7XK5 - chains E and F of the 6 polymer chains in the assembly; structure by electron microscopy, 3.10 A resolution.

Chain E:
Protein: Na(+)-translocating NADH-quinone reductase subunit E
Organism: Vibrio cholerae O395
Notes: EC 7.2.1.1
UniProtKB: A5F5Y5 (NQRE_VIBC3); residues 1-198 here = UniProt positions 1-198
Amino-acid sequence (198 residues; row label = number of the first residue in the row):
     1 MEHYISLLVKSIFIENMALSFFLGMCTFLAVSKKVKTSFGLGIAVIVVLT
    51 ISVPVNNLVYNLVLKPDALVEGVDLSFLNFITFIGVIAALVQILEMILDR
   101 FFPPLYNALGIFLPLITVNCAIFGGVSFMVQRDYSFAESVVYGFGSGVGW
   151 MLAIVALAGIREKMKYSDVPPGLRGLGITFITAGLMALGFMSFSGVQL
Small-molecule neighbours: 2Fe-2S cluster (FES): Gly24, Met25, Cys26, Asn119, Cys120

Chain F:
Protein: Na(+)-translocating NADH-quinone reductase subunit F
Organism: Vibrio cholerae O395
Notes: EC 7.2.1.1
UniProtKB: A5F5Y4 (NQRF_VIBC3); numbering as in UniProt (aligned over 1-408)
Amino-acid sequence (414 residues; row label = number of the first residue in the row):
     1 MSTIIFGVVMFTLIILALVLVILFAKSKLVPTGDITISINGDPEKAIVTQ
    51 PGGKLLTALAGAGVFVSSACGGGGSCGQCRVKIKSGGGDILPTELDHISK
   101 GEAREGERLACQVAVKADMDLELPEEIFGVKKWECTVISNDNKATFIKEL
   151 KLAIPDGESVPFRAGGYIQIEAPAHHVKYADFDVPEKYRGDWDKFNLFRY
   201 ESKVDEPIIRAYSMANYPEEFGIIMLNVRIATPPPNNPNVPPGQMSSYIW
   251 SLKAGDKCTISGPFGEFFAKDTDAEMVFIGGGAGMAPMRSHIFDQLKRLK
   301 SKRKMSYWYGARSKREMFYVEDFDGLAAENDNFVWHCALSDPQPEDNWTG
   351 YTGFIHNVLYENYLKDHEAPEDCEYYMCGPPMMNAAVINMLKNLGVEEEN
   401 ILLDDFGGHHHHHH
Not modelled in the structure: 409-414
Differences from the reference sequence: expression tag (409-414)
Metal / ion sites: 2Fe-2S cluster Fe near Cys76 (its only coordinating residue here)
Small-molecule neighbours:
  - FAD (flavin-adenine dinucleotide): Tyr167, Arg210, Ala211, Tyr212, Ser213, Asn227, Val228, Arg229, Ala231, Thr232, Pro233, Pro234, Val240, Pro241, Pro242, Gly243, Gln244, Met245, Ser246, Ala283, Phe406, Gly407
  - 2Fe-2S cluster (FES): Ser68, Ala69, Cys70, Gly74, Ser75, Cys76, Gly77, Gln78, Cys79, Leu109, Cys111
UniProt features mapped onto this chain:
  - binding site ([2Fe-2S] cluster): Cys70, Cys76, Cys79, Cys111
  - mutagenesis: Cys70 (C70A: Loss of the 2Fe-2S center, but does not affect flavin content. Exhibits very low NADH:quinone oxidoreductase activity), Cys76 (C76A: Loss of the 2Fe-2S center, but does not affect flavin content. Exhibits very low NADH:quinone oxidoreductase activity), Cys79 (C79A: Loss of the 2Fe-2S center, but does not affect flavin content. Exhibits very low NADH:quinone oxidoreductase activity), Cys111 (C111A: Loss of the 2Fe-2S center, but does not affect flavin content. Exhibits very low NADH:quinone oxidoreductase activity), Arg210 (R210L: Decreases flavin content, but does not affect the 2Fe-2S center. Exhibits very low NADH:quinone oxidoreductase activity), Tyr212 (Y212L: Decreases flavin content, but does not affect the 2Fe-2S center. Exhibits very low NADH:quinone oxidoreductase activity), Ser246 (S246A: Decreases flavin content, but does not affect the 2Fe-2S center. Exhibits very low NADH:quinone oxidoreductase activity)

Interface between chain E and chain F:
Contacting residue pairs - 19 pairs, chain E then chain F:
  Val63(E) - Met10(F)  hydrophobic
  Val70(E) - Phe6(F)  hydrophobic
  Val73(E) - Phe6(F)  hydrophobic
  Asp74(E) - Thr3(F)
  Leu75(E) - Gly7(F)
  Leu75(E) - Met10(F)  hydrophobic
  Leu78(E) - Met10(F)  hydrophobic
  Leu78(E) - Phe11(F)  hydrophobic
  Ile81(E) - Phe11(F)  hydrophobic
  Thr82(E) - Ile14(F)
  Gly85(E) - Leu18(F)
  Val86(E) - Leu18(F)
  Ala89(E) - Ile22(F)  hydrophobic
  Gln92(E) - Ile22(F)
  Ile93(E) - Val21(F)  hydrophobic
  Met96(E) - Ala25(F)  hydrophobic
  Met96(E) - Lys26(F)
  Ile97(E) - Leu29(F)  hydrophobic
  Arg100(E) - Leu29(F)
Interface residues without a listed pair, chain E (19 interface residues in all): Leu69, Phe77, Ile111
Interface residues without a listed pair, chain F (13 interface residues in all): Asp89

In short:
Chain E and chain F form an interface of 19 and 13 residues respectively. Chain E binds 2Fe-2S cluster.
Ligands of chain F: 2Fe-2S cluster and flavin-adenine dinucleotide. Curated annotation (UniProt) lists 4
[2Fe-2S] cluster-binding residues and 7 mutagenesis sites on chain F.
Chain E is Na(+)-translocating NADH-quinone reductase subunit E and chain F is Na(+)-translocating
NADH-quinone reductase subunit F, both from Vibrio cholerae O395; the structure, Cryo-EM structure of
Na+-pumping NADH-ubiquinone oxidoreductase from Vibrio cholerae, state 3, was determined by electron
microscopy, deposited together with 7XK3, 7XK4, 7XK6 and 7XK7.
